Entry 3WTP (X-ray diffraction, 2.67 A resolution); this record covers chains E and J of the 10 polymer chains in the assembly.

== Chain E ==
Molecule: Histone H3.3
From: Homo sapiens
UniProt: P84243 (H33_HUMAN); residues 0-135 here correspond to UniProt positions 1-136 (UniProt number = residue number + 1)
Chain sequence (140 residues; numbered -4 to 135; the number before each row is that of its first residue; numbers below 1 keep their minus sign (Gly-4 is residue -4)):
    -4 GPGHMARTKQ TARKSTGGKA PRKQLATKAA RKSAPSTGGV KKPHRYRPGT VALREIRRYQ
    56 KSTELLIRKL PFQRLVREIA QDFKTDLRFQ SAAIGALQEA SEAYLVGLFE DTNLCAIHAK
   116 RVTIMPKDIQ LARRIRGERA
Unresolved in the structure: -4 to 35
Sequence notes: expression tag (-4 to -1)
Swiss-Prot annotation at these positions:
  - site: Ser31 (Interaction with ZMYND11)
  - modified residue: Arg2 (Asymmetric dimethylarginine), Thr3 (Phosphothreonine), Lys4 (Allysine), Gln5 (5-glutamyl dopamine), Thr6 (Phosphothreonine), Arg8 (Citrulline), Lys9 (N6,N6,N6-trimethyllysine), Ser10 (ADP-ribosylserine), Thr11 (Phosphothreonine), Lys14 (N6-(2-hydroxyisobutyryl)lysine), Arg17 (Asymmetric dimethylarginine), Lys18 (N6-(2-hydroxyisobutyryl)lysine), Lys23 (N6-(2-hydroxyisobutyryl)lysine), Arg26 (Citrulline), Lys27 (N6,N6,N6-trimethyllysine), Ser28 (ADP-ribosylserine), Ser31 (Phosphoserine), Lys36 (N6,N6,N6-trimethyllysine), Lys37 (N6-methyllysine), Tyr41 (Phosphotyrosine) and 9 more in UniProt
  - lipidation: Lys18 (N6-decanoyllysine)

== Chain J ==
Molecule: 146-nt DNA strand
Sequence (146 nucleotides; row label = number of the first residue in the row):
   147 ATCAATATCC ACCTGCAGAT TCTACCAAAA GTGTATTTGG AAACTGCTCC ATCAAAAGGC
   207 ATGTTCAGCT GAATTCAGCT GAACATGCCT TTTGATGGAG CAGTTTCCAA ATACACTTTT
   267 GGTAGAATCT GCAGGTGGAT ATTGAT

== Chain E / chain J interface ==
Residue-residue contacts (24; chain E residue first):
  Lys37(E) with DT292(J), salt bridge to the phosphate
  Tyr41(E) with DT289(J), phosphate contact; DG290(J), phosphate contact
  Arg42(E) with DC215(J), salt bridge to the phosphate; DG290(J), hydrogen bond to the phosphate
  Pro43(E) with DG214(J), phosphate contact; DC215(J), sugar contact
  Thr45(E) with DT289(J), phosphate contact; DG290(J), hydrogen bond to the phosphate
  Arg63(E) with DA207(J), salt bridge to the phosphate
  Arg72(E) with DA197(J), salt bridge to the phosphate
  Arg83(E) with DC196(J), phosphate contact; DA197(J), phosphate contact
  Phe84(E) with DC196(J), sugar contact; DA197(J), hydrogen bond to the phosphate
  Gln85(E) with DC196(J), phosphate contact
  Ser86(E) with DC196(J), hydrogen bond to the phosphate
  Arg116(E) with DG217(J), phosphate contact; DA218(J), phosphate contact
  Val117(E) with DG217(J), hydrogen bond to the phosphate
  Thr118(E) with DT216(J), phosphate contact; DG217(J), hydrogen bond to the phosphate
  Met120(E) with DG217(J), phosphate contact; DA218(J), phosphate contact
Other interface residues (no listed pair), chain E (18 interface residues in all): His39, Arg40, Lys115
Other interface residues (no listed pair), chain J (12 interface residues in all): DA291

== In short ==
The interface between chain E and chain J involves 18 residues on one side and 12 on the other, with 6
hydrogen bonds and 4 salt bridges. Among the polar pairs are Arg42(E)-DG290(J), Thr45(E)-DG290(J) and
Phe84(E)-DA197(J).
Chain E is Histone H3.3 (Homo sapiens) and chain J is a 146-nt DNA strand; the structure, Crystal Structure of
the heterotypic nucleosome containing human CENP-A and H3.3, was determined by X-ray diffraction.
